PDB entry 9B6O | electron microscopy, 2.61 A resolution | chains A and L of the 8 polymer chains in the assembly

# Chain A
Molecule: Capsid protein VP1
From: Adeno-associated virus
UniProtKB: Q6JC22 (Q6JC22_9VIRU); residues 203-736 here = UniProt positions 203-736
Sequence (534 residues; numbered 203 to 736; the number before each row is that of its first residue):
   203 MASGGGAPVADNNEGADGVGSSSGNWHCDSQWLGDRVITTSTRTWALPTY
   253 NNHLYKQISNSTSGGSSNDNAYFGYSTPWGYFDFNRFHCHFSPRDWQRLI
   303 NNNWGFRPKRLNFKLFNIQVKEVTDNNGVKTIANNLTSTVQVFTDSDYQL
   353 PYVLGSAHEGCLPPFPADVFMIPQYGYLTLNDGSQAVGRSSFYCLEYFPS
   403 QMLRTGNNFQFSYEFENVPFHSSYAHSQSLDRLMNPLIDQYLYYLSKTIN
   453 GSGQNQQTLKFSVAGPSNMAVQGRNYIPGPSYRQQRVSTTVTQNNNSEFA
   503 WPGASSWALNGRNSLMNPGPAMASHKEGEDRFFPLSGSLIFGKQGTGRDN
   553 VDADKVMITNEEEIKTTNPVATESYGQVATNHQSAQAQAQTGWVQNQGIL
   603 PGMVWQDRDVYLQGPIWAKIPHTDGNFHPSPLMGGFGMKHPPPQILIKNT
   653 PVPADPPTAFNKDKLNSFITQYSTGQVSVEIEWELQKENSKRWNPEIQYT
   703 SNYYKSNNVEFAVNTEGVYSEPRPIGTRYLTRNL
Disordered / not traced: 203-218
What the authors report for this chain:
  - mutagenesis - Q588R: abolished binding to Fab1-1

# Chain L
Molecule: Fab1-2 light chain
From: Homo sapiens
Sequence (107 residues; each row starts with the number of its first residue):
    23 DIQMTQSPSSLSASVGDRVTVTCRASEFISRYLNWYQQKPGKAPKVLIYA
    73 ASSLQSGVPSRFSGSGSGTDFTLTISSLQPEDFATYYCQQSYSTPYTFGQ
   123 GTKLEIK
Disulfides: C45-C110

# Chain A / chain L interface
Residue-residue contacts - 13 pairs, chain A then chain L:
  S265(A) with T116(L); Y118(L), hydrogen bond
  G266(A) with S113(L); Y114(L); Y118(L), hydrogen bond (backbone-side chain)
  G267(A) with Y54(L); S113(L), hydrogen bond (backbone-backbone); Y114(L), hydrogen bond (backbone-backbone)
  S268(A) with Y114(L), hydrogen bond (side chain-backbone); S115(L), hydrogen bond
  N270(A) with Y54(L), hydrogen bond
  W503(A) with F50(L)
  P504(A) with F50(L), hydrophobic
Interface residues without a listed pair, chain L (8 interface residues in all): R53

# In short
Chain A and chain L form an interface of 7 and 8 residues respectively; the contacts include 7 hydrogen bonds.
Among the polar pairs are S265(A)-Y118(L), G266(A)-Y118(L) and S268(A)-Y114(L). The paper reports that Q588R
of chain A abolishes binding to Fab1-1.
Here chain A is Capsid protein VP1 (Adeno-associated virus) and chain L is Fab1-2 light chain (Homo sapiens).
Entry 9B6O (Fab1-2 in complex with the capsid of Adeno-associated virus type 9) was determined by electron
microscopy together with 9B6N, 9B6Q, 9B6R, 9B6S, 9B6T, 9B7K and 9 further entries from the same study.
